4RDI - chains A and B; structure by X-ray diffraction, 1.95 A resolution.

[Chain A (and B)]
Molecule: tRNA threonylcarbamoyladenosine dehydratase
Source organism: Escherichia coli
Notes: EC 6.1.-.-; chain B of this document is another copy of the same molecule, construct and numbering; everything in this record applies to it too
UniProt: Q46927 (TCDA_ECOLI); numbering as in UniProt (aligned over 1-268)
Amino-acid sequence (288 residues; row label = number of the first residue in the row; numbers below 1 keep their minus sign (Mse-19 is residue -19)):
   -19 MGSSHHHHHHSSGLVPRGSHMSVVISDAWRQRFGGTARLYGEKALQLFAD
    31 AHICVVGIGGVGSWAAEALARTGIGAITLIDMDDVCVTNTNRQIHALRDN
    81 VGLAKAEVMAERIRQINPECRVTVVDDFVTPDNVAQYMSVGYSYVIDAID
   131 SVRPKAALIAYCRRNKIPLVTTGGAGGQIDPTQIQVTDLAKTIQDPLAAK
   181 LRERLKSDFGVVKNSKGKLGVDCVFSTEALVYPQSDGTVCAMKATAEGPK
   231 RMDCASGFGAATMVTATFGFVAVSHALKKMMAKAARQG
Unresolved in the structure: -19 to 1, 216-235, 268 (chain B: -19 to 1, 214-236, 268)
Modified residues: Mse-19, Mse1, Mse222, Mse232 (selenomethionine); Mse62, Mse89, Mse118, Mse243, Mse260, Mse261 (selenomethionine; parent Met)
Differences from the reference sequence: expression tag (-19 to 0)
Small-molecule neighbours: ATP (adenosine-5'-triphosphate): Val36, Gly37, Ile38, Gly39, Gly40, Ile60, Asp61, Asp63, Thr68, Asn69, Arg72, Gln73, Lys85, Asp107, Phe108, Val109, Ala128, Ile129, Asp130, Ser131, Pro134

[Chain A / chain B interface]
Pairs across the interface (113; chain A residue first):
  Gln11(A) with Val67(B); Thr68(B)
  Arg12(A) with Val67(B); Thr70(B); Asn71(B)
  Gly15(A) with Asn71(B); Gly239(B); Ala240(B), hydrogen bond (backbone-backbone)
  Thr16(A) with Asn71(B)
  Arg18(A) with Pro213(B); Gly237(B), hydrogen bond (side chain-backbone); Phe238(B), hydrogen bond (side chain-backbone); Gly239(B)
  Leu19(A) with Gly157(B); Gln158(B); Ile159(B), hydrophobic; Val211(B); Gly239(B); Ala240(B); Ala241(B)
  Tyr20(A) with Ile159(B), hydrophobic; Ala241(B); Mse243(B)
  Trp44(A) with Glu47(B)
  Glu47(A) with Trp44(B)
  Ala48(A) with Mse243(B)
  Arg51(A) with Thr70(B), hydrogen bond (side chain-backbone); Asn71(B); Gln73(B), hydrogen bond (side chain-backbone); Ile74(B), hydrogen bond (side chain-backbone); Ala76(B), hydrogen bond (side chain-backbone); Leu77(B); Thr242(B)
  Thr52(A) with Mse243(B)
  Val67(A) with Gln11(B); Arg12(B)
  Thr68(A) with Gln11(B)
  Thr70(A) with Arg12(B); Phe13(B); Arg51(B), hydrogen bond (backbone-side chain); Ile96(B)
  Asn71(A) with Arg12(B); Gly15(B); Thr16(B); Arg51(B)
  Gln73(A) with Arg51(B), hydrogen bond (backbone-side chain)
  Ile74(A) with Arg51(B), hydrogen bond (backbone-side chain); Ile74(B), hydrophobic; Arg92(B), hydrogen bond (backbone-side chain)
  Ala76(A) with Arg51(B), hydrogen bond (backbone-side chain)
  Leu77(A) with Arg51(B); Arg92(B); Gln95(B); Ile96(B), hydrophobic
  Arg78(A) with Arg12(B); Gln95(B), hydrogen bond (backbone-backbone); Pro98(B)
  Asp79(A) with Gln95(B), hydrogen bond (backbone-side chain)
  Arg92(A) with Ile74(B), hydrogen bond (side chain-backbone); Leu77(B); Arg92(B)
  Gln95(A) with Leu77(B); Arg78(B), hydrogen bond (backbone-backbone); Asp79(B), hydrogen bond (side chain-backbone)
  Ile96(A) with Thr70(B); Leu77(B), hydrophobic
  Gly157(A) with Leu19(B)
  Gln158(A) with Leu19(B)
  Ile159(A) with Leu19(B), hydrophobic; Tyr20(B), hydrophobic; Ser254(B)
  Pro161(A) with Ser254(B)
  Thr162(A) with Ile164(B); Val251(B)
  Ile164(A) with Thr162(B)
  Val211(A) with Leu19(B)
  Tyr212(A) with Arg18(B)
  Pro213(A) with Arg18(B)
  Gln214(A) with Ala17(B); Arg18(B), hydrogen bond (backbone-backbone); Leu19(B); Tyr20(B); Gly21(B)
  Ser215(A) with Glu22(B), hydrogen bond
  Ser236(A) with Arg18(B)
  Gly237(A) with Arg18(B), hydrogen bond (backbone-side chain)
  Phe238(A) with Arg18(B), hydrogen bond (backbone-side chain)
  Gly239(A) with Gly15(B); Arg18(B); Leu19(B)
  Ala240(A) with Gly15(B), hydrogen bond (backbone-backbone); Leu19(B)
  Ala241(A) with Leu19(B); Tyr20(B)
  Thr242(A) with Arg51(B)
  Mse243(A) with Tyr20(B); Ala48(B); Thr52(B); Phe250(B); Ser254(B); Leu257(B), hydrophobic
  Ala246(A) with Phe250(B), hydrophobic
  Thr247(A) with Thr247(B); Phe250(B)
  Phe250(A) with Thr242(B); Mse243(B); Ala246(B), hydrophobic; Thr247(B); Phe250(B), hydrophobic
  Val251(A) with Thr162(B)
  Ser254(A) with Ile159(B); Pro161(B); Mse243(B)
Interface residues without a listed pair, chain A (55 interface residues in all): Phe13, Arg72, Pro98, Gln165, Val253, Leu257
Interface residues without a listed pair, chain B (53 interface residues in all): Gln165, Val253

[Overview]
55 residues of chain A face 53 of chain B across their interface, with 22 hydrogen bonds. Polar contacts
include Arg18(A)-Gly237(B), Arg18(A)-Phe238(B) and Arg51(A)-Thr70(B). Bound to chain A: ATP.
Both chains are tRNA threonylcarbamoyladenosine dehydratase (Escherichia coli). Entry 4RDI (Crystal structure
of E. coli tRNA N6-threonylcarbamoyladenosine dehydratase, TcdA) was determined by X-ray diffraction (same
publication as 4YED and 4RDH).
